PDB entry 6HYG | X-ray diffraction, 2.31 A resolution | chain A

# Chain A
Name: IgHG1 and IgHG4 hybrid
Source organism: Homo sapiens
Amino-acid sequence (492 residues; row label = number of the first residue in the row):
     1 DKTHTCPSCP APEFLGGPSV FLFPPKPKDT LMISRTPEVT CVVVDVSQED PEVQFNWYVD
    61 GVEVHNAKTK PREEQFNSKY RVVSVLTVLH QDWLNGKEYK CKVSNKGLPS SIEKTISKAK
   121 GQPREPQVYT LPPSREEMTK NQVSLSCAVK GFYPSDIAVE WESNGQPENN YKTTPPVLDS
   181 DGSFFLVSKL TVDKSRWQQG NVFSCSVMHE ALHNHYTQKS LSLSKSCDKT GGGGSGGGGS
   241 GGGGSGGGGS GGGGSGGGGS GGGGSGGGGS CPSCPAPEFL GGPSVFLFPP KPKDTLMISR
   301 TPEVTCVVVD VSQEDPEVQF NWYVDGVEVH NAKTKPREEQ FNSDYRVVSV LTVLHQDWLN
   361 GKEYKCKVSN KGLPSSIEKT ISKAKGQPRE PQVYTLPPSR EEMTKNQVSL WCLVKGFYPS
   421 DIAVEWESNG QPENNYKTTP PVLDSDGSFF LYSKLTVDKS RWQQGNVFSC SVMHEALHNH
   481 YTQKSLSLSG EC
Not modelled in the structure: 1-16, 225-281, 490-492
Cystine bridges: Cys41-Cys101, Cys147-Cys205, Cys306-Cys366, Cys412-Cys470
Bound ions: Zn2+ site 1: Glu74, His90, His215; Zn2+ site 2: Glu339, His355, His480

# In short
The Zn2+ site 1 is built by Glu74, His90 and His215. The Zn2+ site 2 is built by Glu339, His355 and His480.
Chain A is IgHG1 and IgHG4 hybrid (Homo sapiens); the structure, Heteromeric tandem IgG4/IgG1 Fc, was
determined by X-ray diffraction, deposited together with 6I04 and 6I07.
